PDB entry 2YCF | X-ray diffraction, 1.77 A resolution | chain A

== Chain A ==
Protein: Serine/threonine-protein kinase CHK2
From: Homo sapiens
Notes: EC 2.7.11.1; fragment: catalytic domain, residues 210-530
Reference sequence: O96017 (CHK2_HUMAN); residue numbers follow UniProt; this construct covers 210-530
Sequence (322 residues; row label = number of the first residue in the row):
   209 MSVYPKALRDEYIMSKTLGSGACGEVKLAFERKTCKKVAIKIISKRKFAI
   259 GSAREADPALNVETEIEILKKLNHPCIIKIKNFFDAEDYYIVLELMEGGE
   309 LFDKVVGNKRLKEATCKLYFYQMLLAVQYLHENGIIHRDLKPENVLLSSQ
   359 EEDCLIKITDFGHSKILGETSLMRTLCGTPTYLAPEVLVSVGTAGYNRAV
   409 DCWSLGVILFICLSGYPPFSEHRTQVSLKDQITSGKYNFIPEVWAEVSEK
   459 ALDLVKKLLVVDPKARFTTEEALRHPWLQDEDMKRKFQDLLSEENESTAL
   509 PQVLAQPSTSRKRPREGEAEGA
Unresolved in the structure: 209, 254-268, 511-530
Construct notes: expression tag (209)
Ion coordination: Mg2+: Asp347, Asp368
Small-molecule neighbours: YCF ((2E)-N-hydroxy-2-[1-(4-{[(4-{(1E)-1-[2-(N'-hydroxycarbamimidoyl)hydrazinylidene]ethyl}phenyl)carbamoyl]amino}phenyl)ethylidene]hydrazinecarboximidamide): Lys224, Leu226, Cys231, Val234, Lys249, Ile251, Glu273, Ile299, Leu301, Leu303, Met304, Glu305, Gly307, Glu308, Asn352, Leu354, Thr367, Asp368, Gly370
Swiss-Prot annotation at these positions:
  - region: Asp368 to Glu394 (T-loop/activation segment)
  - active site: Asp347 (Proton acceptor)
  - binding site (ATP): Gly227 to Val234, Lys249, Glu302 to Glu308, Glu351, Asn352, Asp368
  - modified residue: Ser379 (Phosphoserine), Thr383 (Phosphothreonine), Thr387 (Phosphothreonine), Ser456 (Phosphoserine)
From the paper describing this entry:
  - binding site for YCF: Leu226, Cys231, Glu273, Glu302, Met304, Glu308, Glu351, Asp368
  - specificity-determining residues: Cys231, Leu277, Leu303 (proposed by the authors, not directly observed)

== Overview ==
Chain A binds compound YCF. Asp347 and Asp368 form the Mg2+ site. Curated annotation (UniProt) lists
active-site residue Asp347 and 19 ATP-binding residues. From the paper: a binding site for YCF at Leu226,
Cys231 and Glu273 among others; specificity determinants Cys231, Leu277 and Leu303.
Chain A is Serine/threonine-protein kinase CHK2 (Homo sapiens); the structure, Crystal Structure of Checkpoint
Kinase 2 in complex with Inhibitor PV1531, was determined by X-ray diffraction (same publication as 2YCQ,
2YCR, 2YCS and 2XK9).
